8ODT - chains F and G of the 7 polymer chains in the assembly; structure by electron microscopy, 4.20 A resolution (low resolution: residue-level contacts below are approximate; hydrogen-bond / salt-bridge calls are withheld).

== Chain F (and G) ==
Name: Tol-Pal system protein TolR
Source organism: Escherichia coli K-12
Notes: chain G of this document is another copy of the same molecule, construct and numbering; everything in this record applies to it too
Reference sequence: P0ABV6 (TOLR_ECOLI); residues 1-142 here = UniProt positions 1-142
Sequence (189 residues; row label = number of the first residue in the row):
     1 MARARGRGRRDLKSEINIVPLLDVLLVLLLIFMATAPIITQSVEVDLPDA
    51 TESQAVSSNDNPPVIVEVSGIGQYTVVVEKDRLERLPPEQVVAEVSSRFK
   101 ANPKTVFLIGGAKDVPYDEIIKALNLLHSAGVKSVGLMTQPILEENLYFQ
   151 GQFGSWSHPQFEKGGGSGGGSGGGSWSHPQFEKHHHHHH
Disordered / not traced: 1-15, 37-189 (chain G: 1-19, 37-189)
Sequence notes: expression tag (143-189)
UniProt features mapped onto this chain:
  - mutagenesis: Asp23 (D23A: Decreases TolA-Pal interaction; D23E: No change in TolA-Pal interaction; D23R: Abolishes TolA-Pal interaction)

== Interface between chain F and chain G ==
Residue-residue contacts (12; chain F residue first):
  Ile18(F) with Pro20(G)
  Leu22(F) with Pro20(G); Leu21(G); Val24(G)
  Leu25(F) with Val24(G)
  Leu29(F) with Val27(G); Leu28(G); Ile31(G)
  Phe32(F) with Ile31(G); Phe32(G); Thr35(G)
  Ala36(F) with Thr35(G)
Interface residues without a listed pair, chain F (8 interface residues in all): Met33, Thr35

== Overview ==
Chain F and chain G each contribute 8 residues to their interface. Curated annotation (UniProt) lists one
mutagenesis site on chain F.
Chain F and chain G are both Tol-Pal system protein TolR (Escherichia coli K-12); the structure, Structure of
TolQR complex from E.coli, was determined by electron microscopy.
